PDB entry 8V5N | electron microscopy, 8.56 A resolution (very low resolution: no residue pairs are listed; an interface is given only as per-side residue counts) | chains A and B of the 4 polymer chains in the assembly

# Chain A
Molecule: DNA polymerase alpha catalytic subunit
Source organism: Xenopus laevis
Notes: EC 2.7.7.7
UniProtKB: Q9DE46 (DPOLA_XENLA); residue numbers follow UniProt; this construct covers 335-1458
Sequence (1127 residues; numbered 332 to 1458; the number before each row is that of its first residue):
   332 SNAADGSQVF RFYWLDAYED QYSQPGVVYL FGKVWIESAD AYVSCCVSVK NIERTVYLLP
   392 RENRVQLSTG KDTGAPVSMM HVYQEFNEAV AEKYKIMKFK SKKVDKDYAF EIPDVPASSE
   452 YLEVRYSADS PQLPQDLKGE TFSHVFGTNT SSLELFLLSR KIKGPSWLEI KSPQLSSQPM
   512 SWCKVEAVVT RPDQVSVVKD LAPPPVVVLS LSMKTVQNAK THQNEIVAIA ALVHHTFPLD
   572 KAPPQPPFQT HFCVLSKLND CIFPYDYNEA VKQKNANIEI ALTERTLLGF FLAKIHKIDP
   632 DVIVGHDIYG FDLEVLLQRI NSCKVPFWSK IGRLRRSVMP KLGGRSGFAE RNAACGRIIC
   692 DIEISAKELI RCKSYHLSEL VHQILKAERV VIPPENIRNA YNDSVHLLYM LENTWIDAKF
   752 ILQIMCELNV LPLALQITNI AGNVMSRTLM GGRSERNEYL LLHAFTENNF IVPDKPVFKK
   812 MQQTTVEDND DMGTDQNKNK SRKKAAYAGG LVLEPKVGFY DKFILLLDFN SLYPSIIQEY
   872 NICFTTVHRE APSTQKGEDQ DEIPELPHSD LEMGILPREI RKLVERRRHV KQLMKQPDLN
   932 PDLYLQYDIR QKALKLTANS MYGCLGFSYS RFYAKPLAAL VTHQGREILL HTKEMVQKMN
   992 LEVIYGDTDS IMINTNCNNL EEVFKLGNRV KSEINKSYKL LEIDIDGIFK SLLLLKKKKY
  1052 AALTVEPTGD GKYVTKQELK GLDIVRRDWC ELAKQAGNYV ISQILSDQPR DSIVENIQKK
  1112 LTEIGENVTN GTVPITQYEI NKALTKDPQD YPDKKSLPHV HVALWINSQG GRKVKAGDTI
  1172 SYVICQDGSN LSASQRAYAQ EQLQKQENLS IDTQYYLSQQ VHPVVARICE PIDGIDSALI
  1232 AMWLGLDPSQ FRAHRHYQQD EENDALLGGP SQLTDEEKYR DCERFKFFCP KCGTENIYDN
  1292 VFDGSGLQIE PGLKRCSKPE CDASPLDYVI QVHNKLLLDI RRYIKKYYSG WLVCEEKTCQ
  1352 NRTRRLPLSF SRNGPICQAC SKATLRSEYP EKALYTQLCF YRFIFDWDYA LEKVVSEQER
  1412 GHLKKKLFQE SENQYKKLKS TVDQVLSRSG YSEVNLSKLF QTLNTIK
Disordered / not traced: 332-1270, 1453-1458
Construct notes: expression tag (332-334)
Ion coordination: Zn2+ site 1: Cys1280, Cys1283, Cys1307, Cys1312; Zn2+ site 2: Cys1345, Cys1350, Cys1368, Cys1371
Curated features (UniProtKB/Swiss-Prot):
  - zinc finger: Cys1280 to Pro1310 (CysA-type)
  - motif: Cys1345 to Cys1371 (CysB motif)
  - binding site (Zn(2+)): Cys1280, Cys1283, Cys1307, Cys1312, Cys1345, Cys1350, Cys1368, Cys1371

# Chain B
Molecule: DNA polymerase alpha subunit B
Source organism: Xenopus laevis
UniProtKB: Q6DCZ1 (Q6DCZ1_XENLA); residues 1-598 here = UniProt positions 1-598
Sequence (601 residues; numbered -2 to 598; the number before each row is that of its first residue; numbers below 1 keep their minus sign (Ser-2 is residue -2)):
    -2 SNAMSVSAKS IAEELKVFDV NFEDEEVPEK MVELCTVHRL KEEDMVNEWM AFSTTRNLPL
    58 TVGNLNLLEH EVLNKKSARP RPSLKKEKHC GNRDFNTIQE LIEVETAEEN LLDSYATPAK
   118 GSQKRNLSTP EHPQSKRILS INRSPHVLFS PTSFSPSATP SQKYGSRTNR GEVVTTYGEL
   178 QGTTWNGGSG SNTNVELFTS LDEPLTKMYK FMFQKLMDIR EVVSIKIEEL GASLKDHFQI
   238 DEFTSVSLPA QETVTVLGQI GCDSNGKLNS KSVILEGDRE HSAGMQVPVD LSELKDYSLF
   298 PGQVVIMEGT NSTGRRFVPT KLYEGVPLPF HQPSKEFEEC PQQMVITACG PFTTSDTITY
   358 DALKDLIDIV NRDRPDICIL LGPFLDAKHE QIENLQLTVT FEDVFKRCLK MIIEGTRPSG
   418 CHLVIVPSLR DVHHDPVYPQ PPFSCFEPAK EDKERVHFVA DPCTLSVNGV VIGMTSTDLL
   478 FHMGAEEISS SAGAPDRFSR ILRHILTQRS YYPLYPPNEE INIDYEALYS YTPMPVTPDV
   538 FIVPSELRYF IKDVTGCICI NPGRLTKGLV GGTYARFLVK SGAMGSEGKR STCISAQVVR
   598 V
Disordered / not traced: -2 to 158, 489-492, 582-586
Construct notes: expression tag (-2 to 0)

# Interface between chain A and chain B
At this resolution (9 A) residue pairs are not listed: 36 residues of chain A and 50 of chain B lie at the interface.

# Overview
36 residues of chain A and 50 residues of chain B are in contact. Cys1280(A), Cys1283(A), Cys1307(A) and
Cys1312(A) coordinate Zn2+ site 1. The Zn2+ site 2 is built by Cys1345(A), Cys1350(A), Cys1368(A) and
Cys1371(A). Curated annotation (UniProt) lists 8 Zn2+-binding residues on chain A.
Here chain A is DNA polymerase alpha catalytic subunit and chain B is DNA polymerase alpha subunit B, both
from Xenopus laevis. Entry 8V5N (Tetramer core subcomplex (conformation 2) of Xenopus laevis DNA polymerase
alpha-primase) was determined by electron microscopy, deposited together with 8G99, 8G9F, 8G9L, 8G9N, 8G9O,
8UCU and 8 further entries.
